Entry 3SF5 (X-ray diffraction, 2.50 A resolution); this record covers chains C and D of the 4 polymer chains in the assembly.

[Chain C]
Name: Urease accessory protein ureF
Organism: Helicobacter pylori
UniProt: Q09065 (UREF_HELPY); numbering as in UniProt (aligned over 1-254)
Amino-acid sequence (254 residues; each row starts with the number of its first residue):
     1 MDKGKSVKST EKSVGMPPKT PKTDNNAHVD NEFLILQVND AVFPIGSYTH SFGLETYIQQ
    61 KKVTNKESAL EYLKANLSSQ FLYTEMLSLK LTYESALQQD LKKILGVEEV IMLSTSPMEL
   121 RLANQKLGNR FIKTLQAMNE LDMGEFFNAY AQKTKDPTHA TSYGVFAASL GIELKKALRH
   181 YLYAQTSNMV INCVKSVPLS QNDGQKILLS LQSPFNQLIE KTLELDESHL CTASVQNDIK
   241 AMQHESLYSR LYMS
Not modelled in the structure: 1-24
Reported in the primary citation:
  - mutagenesis - Y48A, R250A: unchanged binding to Urease accessory protein ureH (chain D)
  - mutagenesis - Y48A, R250A: abolished binding to UreG
  - mutagenesis - Y48A, R250A: decreased catalytic activity (urease activity)

[Chain D]
Name: Urease accessory protein ureH
Organism: Helicobacter pylori
UniProt: Q09067 (UREH_HELPY); residue numbers follow UniProt; this construct covers 1-265
Amino-acid sequence (265 residues; numbered 1 to 265; the number before each row is that of its first residue):
     1 MNTYAQESKL RLKTKIGADG RCVIEDNFFT PPFKLMAPFY PKDDLAEIML LAVSPGMMRG
    61 DAQDVQLNIG PNCKLRITSQ SFEKIHNTED GFASRDMHIV VGENAFLDFA PFPLIPFENA
   121 HFKGNTTISL RSSSQLLYSE IIVAGRVARN ELFKFNRLHT KISILQDEKP IYYDNTILDP
   181 KTTDLNNMCM FDGYTHYLNL VLVNCPIELS GVRECIEESE GVDGAVSETA SSHLCVKALA
   241 KGSEPLLHLR EKIARLVTQT TTQKV
Not modelled in the structure: 1, 262-265

[Interface between chain C and chain D]
Residue-residue contacts (70; chain C residue first):
  Y57(C) with M188(D), hydrogen bond (side chain-backbone); C189(D)
  K62(C) with D192(D), salt bridge
  S68(C) with M188(D)
  E71(C) with M188(D)
  Y72(C) with M188(D), hydrophobic
  A75(C) with N187(D); C189(D), hydrophobic
  N76(C) with C189(D), hydrogen bond (backbone-side chain)
  S79(C) with C189(D)
  M112(C) with A230(D)
  L113(C) with P170(D); I171(D); Y172(D); Y173(D), hydrogen bond (backbone-backbone)
  S114(C) with Y173(D)
  S116(C) with Y172(D); S227(D), hydrogen bond (backbone-side chain); E228(D); C235(D), hydrogen bond
  P117(C) with S227(D)
  M118(C) with S227(D), hydrogen bond (backbone-side chain); E228(D)
  R121(C) with E228(D), hydrogen bond (side chain-backbone); T229(D); A230(D)
  K221(C) with T182(D)
  S228(C) with N175(D), hydrogen bond (backbone-side chain); I177(D)
  H229(C) with R157(D); N175(D); I177(D)
  L230(C) with N175(D), hydrogen bond (backbone-side chain)
  C231(C) with N175(D)
  T232(C) with N175(D); I177(D)
  A233(C) with N175(D), hydrogen bond (backbone-backbone); T176(D); M190(D)
  S234(C) with C189(D); M190(D); K237(D), hydrogen bond (backbone-side chain)
  V235(C) with C189(D), hydrogen bond (backbone-backbone); M190(D); Y197(D), hydrophobic; L239(D), hydrophobic
  Q236(C) with M188(D); C189(D), hydrogen bond (backbone-backbone); M190(D), hydrogen bond (backbone-backbone); D192(D), hydrogen bond; D223(D), hydrogen bond
  N237(C) with C189(D), hydrogen bond (backbone-backbone)
  D238(C) with K237(D), salt bridge
  I239(C) with D223(D); A225(D); K237(D); A238(D), hydrophobic; L239(D), hydrophobic
  K240(C) with D223(D), salt bridge
  M242(C) with A225(D), hydrophobic; V226(D); S227(D); C235(D), hydrophobic; K237(D)
  Q243(C) with D223(D), hydrogen bond; G224(D), hydrogen bond (side chain-backbone); A225(D)
  E245(C) with R213(D), salt bridge; S227(D), hydrogen bond
  S246(C) with R213(D), hydrogen bond
Also at the interface, not in a pair above, chain C (38 interface residues in all): V63, S78, Y83, E109, V110
Also at the interface, not in a pair above, chain D (34 interface residues in all): H159, D174, T183, F191, Y194, L209

[Summary]
38 residues of chain C and 34 residues of chain D are in contact, with 21 hydrogen bonds and 4 salt bridges.
Among the polar pairs are K62(C)-D192(D), D238(C)-K237(D) and K240(C)-D223(D). From the paper: Y48A and R250A
of chain C abolish binding to UreG; Y48A and R250A of chain C reduce catalytic activity (urease activity).
Chain C is Urease accessory protein ureF and chain D is Urease accessory protein ureH, both from Helicobacter
pylori; the structure, Crystal Structure of Helicobacter pylori Urease Accessory Protein UreF/H complex, was
determined by X-ray diffraction, deposited together with 3O1Q.
